8SZW - chains I and B of the 7 polymer chains in the assembly; structure by electron microscopy, 3.63 A resolution.

== Chain I ==
Protein: DNA-directed RNA polymerase subunit beta
From: Escherichia coli
Notes: EC 2.7.7.6
UniProtKB: P0A8V2 (RPOB_ECOLI); residue numbers follow UniProt; this construct covers 1-1342
Chain sequence (1342 residues; numbered 1 to 1342; the number before each row is that of its first residue):
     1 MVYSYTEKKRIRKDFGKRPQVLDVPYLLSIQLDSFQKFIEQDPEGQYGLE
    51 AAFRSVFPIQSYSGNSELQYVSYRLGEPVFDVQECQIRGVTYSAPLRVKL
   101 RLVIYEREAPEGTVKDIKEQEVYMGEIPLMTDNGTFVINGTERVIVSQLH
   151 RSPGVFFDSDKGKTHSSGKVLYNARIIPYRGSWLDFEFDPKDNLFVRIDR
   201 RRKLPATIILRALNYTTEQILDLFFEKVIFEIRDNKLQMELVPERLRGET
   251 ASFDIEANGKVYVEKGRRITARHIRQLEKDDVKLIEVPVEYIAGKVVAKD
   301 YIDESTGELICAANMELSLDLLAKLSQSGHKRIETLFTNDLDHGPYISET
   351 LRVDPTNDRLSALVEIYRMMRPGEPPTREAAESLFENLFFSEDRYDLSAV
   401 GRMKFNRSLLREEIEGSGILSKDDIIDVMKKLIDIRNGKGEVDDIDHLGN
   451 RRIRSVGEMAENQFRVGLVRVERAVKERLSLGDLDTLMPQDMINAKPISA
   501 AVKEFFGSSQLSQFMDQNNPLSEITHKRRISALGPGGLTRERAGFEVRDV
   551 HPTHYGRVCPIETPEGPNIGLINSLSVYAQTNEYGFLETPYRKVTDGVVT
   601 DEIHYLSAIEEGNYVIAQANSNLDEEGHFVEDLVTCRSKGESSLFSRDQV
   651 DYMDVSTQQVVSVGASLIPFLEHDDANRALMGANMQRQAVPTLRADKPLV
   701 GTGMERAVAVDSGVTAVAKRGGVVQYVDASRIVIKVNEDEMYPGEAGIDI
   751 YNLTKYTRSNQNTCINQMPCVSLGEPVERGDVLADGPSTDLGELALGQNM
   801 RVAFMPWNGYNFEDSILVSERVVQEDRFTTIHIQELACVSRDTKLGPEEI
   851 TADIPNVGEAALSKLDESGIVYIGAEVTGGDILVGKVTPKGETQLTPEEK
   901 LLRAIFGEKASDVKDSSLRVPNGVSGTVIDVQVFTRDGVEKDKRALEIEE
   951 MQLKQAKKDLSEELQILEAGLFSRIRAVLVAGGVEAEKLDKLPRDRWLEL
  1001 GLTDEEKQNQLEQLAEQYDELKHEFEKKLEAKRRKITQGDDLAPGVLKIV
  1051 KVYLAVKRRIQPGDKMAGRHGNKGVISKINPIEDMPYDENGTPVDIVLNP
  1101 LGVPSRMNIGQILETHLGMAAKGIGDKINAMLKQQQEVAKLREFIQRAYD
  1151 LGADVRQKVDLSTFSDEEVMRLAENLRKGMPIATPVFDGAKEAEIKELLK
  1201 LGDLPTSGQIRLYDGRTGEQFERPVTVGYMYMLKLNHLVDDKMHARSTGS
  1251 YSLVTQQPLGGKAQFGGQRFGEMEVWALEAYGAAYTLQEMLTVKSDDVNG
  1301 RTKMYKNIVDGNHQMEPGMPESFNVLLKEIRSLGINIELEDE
Not modelled in the structure: 1, 893-910, 1342
Swiss-Prot annotation at these positions:
  - modified residue (N6-acetyllysine): Lys1022, Lys1200
  - mutagenesis: Ile561 (I561S: Resistant to antibiotics salinamide A and B), Ile569 (I569S: Resistant to antibiotics salinamide A and B), Ala665 (A665E: Resistant to antibiotics salinamide A and B), Asp675 (D675A/G: Resistant to antibiotics salinamide A and B), Asn677 (N677H/K: Resistant to antibiotics salinamide A and B), Leu680 (L680M: Resistant to antibiotics salinamide A and B), Glu813 (E813K: Disrupts the enzyme's active center)

== Chain B ==
Molecule: 31-nt DNA strand
Sequence (31 nucleotides; numbered 101 to 131; the number before each row is that of its first residue):
   101 TTTTTTTTTTTTTTTTTTTTTTTTTTTTTTT
Not modelled in the structure: 120-126

== Chain I / chain B interface ==
Residue-residue contacts (7; chain I residue first):
  Arg202(I) with DT110(B), phosphate contact
  Lys203(I) with DT110(B), phosphate contact
  Asn494(I) with DT128(B), hydrogen bond to the phosphate
  Lys496(I) with DT127(B), sugar contact; DT128(B), phosphate contact
  Gln1268(I) with DT119(B), phosphate contact
  Arg1269(I) with DT118(B), salt bridge to the phosphate
Interface residues without a listed pair, chain I (10 interface residues in all): Glu541, Pro567, Gly1267, Gly1271
Interface residues without a listed pair, chain B (7 interface residues in all): DT109, DT116

== In short ==
The interface between chain I and chain B involves 10 residues on one side and 7 on the other, with 1 hydrogen
bond and 1 salt bridge. Polar contacts include Asn494(I)-DT128(B) and Arg1269(I)-DT118(B). UniProt lists 7
mutagenesis sites on chain I.
Here chain I is DNA-directed RNA polymerase subunit beta (Escherichia coli) and chain B is a 31-nt DNA strand.
Entry 8SZW (Reconstituted E. coli RNA polymerase post-termination complex on negatively-supercoiled DNA: open
duplex DNA (rPTCo)) was determined by electron microscopy, deposited together with 8T00, 8T02 and 8T0L.
